PDB entry 5H37 | electron microscopy, 4.00 A resolution | chains A and F of the 12 polymer chains in the assembly

== Chain A ==
Molecule: structural protein E
Organism: Zika virus
UniProtKB: A0A024B7W1 (A0A024B7W1_ZIKV); residues 1-504 here correspond to UniProt positions 291-794 (UniProt number = residue number + 290)
Sequence (504 residues; each row starts with the number of its first residue):
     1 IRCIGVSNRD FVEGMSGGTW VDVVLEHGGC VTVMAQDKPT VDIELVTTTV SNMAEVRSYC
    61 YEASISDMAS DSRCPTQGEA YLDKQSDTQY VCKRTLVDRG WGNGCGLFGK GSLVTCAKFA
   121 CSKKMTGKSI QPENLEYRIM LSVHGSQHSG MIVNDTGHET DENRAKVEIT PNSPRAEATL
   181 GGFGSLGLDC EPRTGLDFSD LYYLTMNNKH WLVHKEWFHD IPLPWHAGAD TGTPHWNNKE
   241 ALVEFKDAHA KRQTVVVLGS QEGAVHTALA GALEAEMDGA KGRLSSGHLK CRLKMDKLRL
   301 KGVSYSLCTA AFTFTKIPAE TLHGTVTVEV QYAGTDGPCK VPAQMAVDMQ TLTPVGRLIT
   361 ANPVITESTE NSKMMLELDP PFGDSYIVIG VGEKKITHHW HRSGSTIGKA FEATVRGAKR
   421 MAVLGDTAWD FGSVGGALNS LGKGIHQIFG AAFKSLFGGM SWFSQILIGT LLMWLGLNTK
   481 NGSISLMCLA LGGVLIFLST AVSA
Cystine bridges: Cys3-Cys30, Cys60-Cys121, Cys74-Cys105, Cys92-Cys116, Cys190-Cys291, Cys308-Cys339
Covalent attachments: N-acetylglucosamine (NAG) linked to Asn154
UniProt features mapped onto this chain:
  - region: Asp98 to Gly111 (Fusion peptide)
  - site: Ala504 (Cleavage)
  - glycosylation: Asn154 (N-linked (GlcNAc...) asparagine)
  - cross-link (Glycyl lysine isopeptide (Lys-Gly)): Lys38 (interchain with G-Cter in ubiquitin), Lys281 (interchain with G-Cter in ubiquitin)

== Chain F ==
Molecule: strutural protein M
Organism: Zika virus
UniProtKB: A0A024B7W1 (A0A024B7W1_ZIKV); residues 1-75 here correspond to UniProt positions 216-290 (UniProt number = residue number + 215)
Sequence (75 residues; numbered 1 to 75; the number before each row is that of its first residue):
     1 AVTLPSHSTR KLQTRSQTWL ESREYTKHLI RVENWIFRNP GFALAAAAIA WLLGSSTSQK
    61 VIYLVMILLI APAYS
UniProt features mapped onto this chain:
  - site: Ser75 (Cleavage)

== Interface between chain A and chain F ==
Contacting residue pairs (34):
  Glu216(A) - Arg38(F)
  Asp220(A) - Asn34(F)
  Asp220(A) - Arg38(F)  salt bridge
  Glu240(A) - Arg23(F)  hydrogen bond (backbone-side chain)
  Ala241(A) - Arg23(F)  hydrogen bond (backbone-side chain)
  Val243(A) - Arg23(F)  hydrogen bond (backbone-side chain)
  Glu244(A) - Trp19(F)
  Glu244(A) - Leu20(F)
  Glu244(A) - Arg23(F)
  Lys246(A) - Gln17(F)  hydrogen bond (side chain-backbone)
  Lys246(A) - Thr18(F)  hydrogen bond (side chain-backbone)
  Asp247(A) - Gln17(F)
  His249(A) - Ser16(F)
  Val256(A) - Trp19(F)  hydrophobic
  Thr267(A) - Ala1(F)
  Thr267(A) - Val2(F)
  Ser455(A) - Gly41(F)
  Leu456(A) - Gly41(F)
  Leu456(A) - Phe42(F)  hydrogen bond (backbone-backbone)
  Phe457(A) - Ala45(F)  hydrophobic
  Gly458(A) - Trp35(F)
  Gly458(A) - Asn39(F)
  Gly459(A) - Trp35(F)
  Gly459(A) - Asn39(F)
  Ser461(A) - Ser75(F)
  Phe463(A) - Tyr74(F)  hydrophobic
  Phe463(A) - Ser75(F)
  Ser464(A) - Ser75(F)
  Ile468(A) - Phe42(F)  hydrophobic
  Leu471(A) - Ile49(F)  hydrophobic
  Leu472(A) - Ile49(F)  hydrophobic
  Leu475(A) - Leu52(F)  hydrophobic
  Leu475(A) - Leu53(F)  hydrophobic
  Thr479(A) - Leu52(F)
Also at the interface, not in a pair above, chain A (28 interface residues in all): His219, Leu258, Met460, Ile484
Also at the interface, not in a pair above, chain F (22 interface residues in all): Arg15, Leu44

== Summary ==
The interface between chain A and chain F involves 28 residues on one side and 22 on the other, with 6
hydrogen bonds and 1 salt bridge. Among the polar pairs are Asp220(A)-Arg38(F), Glu240(A)-Arg23(F) and
Ala241(A)-Arg23(F).
Here chain A is structural protein E and chain F is strutural protein M, both from Zika virus. Entry 5H37
(Cryo-EM structure of zika virus complexed with Fab C10 at pH 8.0) was determined by electron microscopy,
deposited together with 5H30 and 5H32.
